PDB entry 7QHM | electron microscopy, 2.80 A resolution | chains F and K of the 26 polymer chains in the assembly

# Chain F
Protein: Cytochrome c oxidase subunit 3
Source organism: Corynebacterium glutamicum ATCC 13032
Notes: EC 7.1.1.9
UniProtKB: Q9AEL8 (COX3_CORGL); residues 1-205 here = UniProt positions 1-205
Sequence (205 residues; numbered 1 to 205; the number before each row is that of its first residue):
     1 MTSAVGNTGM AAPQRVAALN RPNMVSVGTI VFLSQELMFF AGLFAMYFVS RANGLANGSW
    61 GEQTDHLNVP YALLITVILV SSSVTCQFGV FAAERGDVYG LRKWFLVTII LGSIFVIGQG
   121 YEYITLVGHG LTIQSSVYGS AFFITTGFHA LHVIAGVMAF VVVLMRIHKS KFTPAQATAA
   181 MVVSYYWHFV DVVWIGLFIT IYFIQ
Not modelled in the structure: 1-15
Residues lining bound ligands: 1,2-Distearoyl-sn-glycerophosphoethanolamine (3PE): Y123, V127, L131, T132, I133, Q134, F143, G147, F148, L151

# Chain K
Protein: Actinobacterial supercomplex, subunit C (AscC)
Source organism: Corynebacterium glutamicum ATCC 13032
UniProtKB: Q8NS61 (Q8NS61_CORGL); residues 1-73 here = UniProt positions 1-73
Sequence (73 residues; numbered 1 to 73; the number before each row is that of its first residue):
     1 MFPEFERMYD MANVEKKHFV DPAWPEHNPA DGHVVTELIS KVAGASSPWG DDKEFPVSAE
    61 ETGYVHPYTR INR
Not modelled in the structure: 1-14

# Chain F / chain K interface
Contacting residue pairs (53):
  A18(F) - K41(K)
  N20(F) - I39(K)
  N20(F) - S40(K)
  N20(F) - K41(K)
  R21(F) - I39(K)
  R21(F) - S40(K)  hydrogen bond (backbone-backbone)
  R21(F) - V42(K)
  R21(F) - A43(K)
  P22(F) - L38(K)
  N23(F) - V35(K)
  N23(F) - T36(K)  hydrogen bond (side chain-backbone)
  N23(F) - E37(K)
  N23(F) - L38(K)  hydrogen bond (backbone-backbone)
  N23(F) - I39(K)
  M24(F) - A43(K)
  M24(F) - G44(K)
  S26(F) - E37(K)  hydrogen bond (side chain-backbone)
  Q87(F) - E37(K)  hydrogen bond
  V90(F) - E37(K)
  A93(F) - W24(K)
  E94(F) - W24(K)
  E94(F) - H33(K)  hydrogen bond (backbone-side chain)
  E94(F) - V35(K)
  E94(F) - T36(K)  hydrogen bond
  R95(F) - H18(K)
  R95(F) - V20(K)
  R95(F) - H33(K)
  G96(F) - V20(K)
  G96(F) - D21(K)  hydrogen bond (backbone-backbone)
  G96(F) - W24(K)
  D97(F) - F19(K)
  V98(F) - D21(K)
  Y99(F) - F19(K)  hydrophobic
  K171(F) - A23(K)
  K171(F) - W49(K)  hydrogen bond (side chain-backbone)
  F172(F) - D21(K)
  F172(F) - A23(K)
  F172(F) - W24(K)
  T173(F) - W24(K)
  T173(F) - P48(K)
  T173(F) - G50(K)
  P174(F) - W24(K)
  P174(F) - V34(K)  hydrophobic
  P174(F) - V35(K)  hydrophobic
  P174(F) - S46(K)
  A175(F) - S46(K)
  A175(F) - S47(K)
  T178(F) - V35(K)
  M181(F) - V35(K)
  M181(F) - T36(K)
  M181(F) - E37(K)
  Y185(F) - E37(K)  hydrogen bond (side chain-backbone)
  Y185(F) - L38(K)
Other interface residues (no listed pair), chain F (26 interface residues in all): L19, A177
Other interface residues (no listed pair), chain K (25 interface residues in all): P25, A45

# In short
The interface between chain F and chain K involves 26 residues on one side and 25 on the other; the contacts
include 10 hydrogen bonds. Polar contacts include N23(F)-T36(K), S26(F)-E37(K) and Q87(F)-E37(K). Ligands of
chain F: 1,2-Distearoyl-sn-glycerophosphoethanolamine.
Here chain F is Cytochrome c oxidase subunit 3 and chain K is Actinobacterial supercomplex, subunit C (AscC),
both from Corynebacterium glutamicum ATCC 13032. Entry 7QHM (Cytochrome bcc-aa3 supercomplex (respiratory
supercomplex III2/IV2) from Corynebacterium glutamicum (stigmatellin and azide bound)) was determined by
electron microscopy together with 7QHO from the same study.
